Entry 7NZO (X-ray diffraction, 1.67 A resolution); this record covers chains AAA and BBB.

Chain AAA (and BBB):
Protein: D-lyxose/D-mannose family sugar isomerase
Source organism: Thermofilum sp. ex4484_79
Notes: chain BBB of this document is another copy of the same molecule, construct and numbering; everything in this record applies to it too
Reference sequence: A0A256XLS3 (A0A256XLS3_9CREN); residues 1-180 here = UniProt positions 1-180
Chain sequence (204 residues; numbered -23 to 180; the number before each row is that of its first residue; numbers below 1 keep their minus sign (Met-23 is residue -23)):
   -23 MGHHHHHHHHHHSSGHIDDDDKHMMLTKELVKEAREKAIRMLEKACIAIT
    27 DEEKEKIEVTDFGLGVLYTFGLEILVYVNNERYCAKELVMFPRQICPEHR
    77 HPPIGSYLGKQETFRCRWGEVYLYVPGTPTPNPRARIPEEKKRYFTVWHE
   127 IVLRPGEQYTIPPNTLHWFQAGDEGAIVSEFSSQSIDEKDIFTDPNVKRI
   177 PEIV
Unresolved in the structure: -23 to -1, 176-180 (chain BBB: -23 to -1, 178-180)
Sequence notes: initiating methionine (-23); expression tag (-22 to 0)
Ion coordination: Mn2+: His77, Glu88, His143
Curated features (UniProtKB/Swiss-Prot):
  - binding site (D-fructose): Lys62, Lys86, Glu156, Asp166, Arg175
  - binding site (Mn(2+)): His75, His77, Glu88, His143
Reported in the primary citation:
  - Mn2+ coordination: His75, His77, Glu88, His143
  - self-association interface (contacts with another copy of this molecule); pairs are residue here / residue on that copy: Cys22-Cys22 (disulfide), Ala61-Phe157
  - catalytic residues: His75, Lys86, Glu88 (proposed by the authors, not directly observed)

How chain AAA and chain BBB interact:
Disulfides between the chains: Cys22(AAA)-Cys22(BBB)
Residue-residue contacts - 57 pairs, chain AAA then chain BBB:
  Ala21(AAA) - Cys22(BBB)
  Cys22(AAA) - Ala21(BBB)
  Cys22(AAA) - Cys22(BBB)  disulfide
  Ile23(AAA) - Arg93(BBB)
  Ala24(AAA) - Arg91(BBB)  hydrogen bond (backbone-side chain)
  Ala24(AAA) - Pro131(BBB)  hydrophobic
  Ala24(AAA) - Gly132(BBB)
  Ile25(AAA) - Arg91(BBB)
  Thr26(AAA) - Gly132(BBB)
  Glu29(AAA) - Arg91(BBB)  salt bridge
  Tyr53(AAA) - Arg91(BBB)
  Tyr53(AAA) - Arg93(BBB)  hydrogen bond
  Tyr53(AAA) - Gln134(BBB)  hydrogen bond (backbone-side chain)
  Tyr53(AAA) - Phe157(BBB)  hydrophobic
  Val54(AAA) - Thr89(BBB)
  Asn56(AAA) - Gln87(BBB)
  Arg58(AAA) - Arg58(BBB)
  Arg58(AAA) - Tyr83(BBB)  hydrogen bond
  Arg58(AAA) - Gly85(BBB)  hydrogen bond (side chain-backbone)
  Arg58(AAA) - Gln87(BBB)
  Arg58(AAA) - Pro139(BBB)
  Arg58(AAA) - Ser159(BBB)  hydrogen bond
  Tyr59(AAA) - Gln87(BBB)  hydrogen bond
  Tyr59(AAA) - Glu88(BBB)
  Tyr59(AAA) - Thr89(BBB)  hydrogen bond
  Tyr59(AAA) - Thr136(BBB)
  Tyr59(AAA) - Phe157(BBB)
  Tyr59(AAA) - Ser158(BBB)
  Tyr59(AAA) - Ser159(BBB)
  Ala61(AAA) - Phe157(BBB)  hydrophobic
  Tyr83(AAA) - Arg58(BBB)  hydrogen bond
  Leu84(AAA) - Arg58(BBB)
  Gly85(AAA) - Arg58(BBB)  hydrogen bond (backbone-side chain)
  Gln87(AAA) - Asn56(BBB)
  Gln87(AAA) - Arg58(BBB)
  Gln87(AAA) - Tyr59(BBB)  hydrogen bond
  Glu88(AAA) - Tyr59(BBB)
  Thr89(AAA) - Val54(BBB)
  Thr89(AAA) - Tyr59(BBB)  hydrogen bond
  Arg91(AAA) - Ala24(BBB)  hydrogen bond (side chain-backbone)
  Arg91(AAA) - Ile25(BBB)
  Arg91(AAA) - Glu29(BBB)  salt bridge
  Arg91(AAA) - Tyr53(BBB)
  Arg93(AAA) - Ile23(BBB)
  Arg93(AAA) - Tyr53(BBB)  hydrogen bond
  Pro131(AAA) - Ala24(BBB)  hydrophobic
  Gly132(AAA) - Ala24(BBB)
  Gly132(AAA) - Thr26(BBB)
  Gln134(AAA) - Tyr53(BBB)  hydrogen bond (side chain-backbone)
  Thr136(AAA) - Tyr59(BBB)
  Pro139(AAA) - Arg58(BBB)
  Phe157(AAA) - Tyr53(BBB)  hydrophobic
  Phe157(AAA) - Tyr59(BBB)
  Phe157(AAA) - Ala61(BBB)  hydrophobic
  Ser158(AAA) - Tyr59(BBB)
  Ser159(AAA) - Arg58(BBB)  hydrogen bond
  Ser159(AAA) - Tyr59(BBB)
Also at the interface, not in a pair above, chain AAA (32 interface residues in all): Glu63, Lys86, Glu133
Also at the interface, not in a pair above, chain BBB (31 interface residues in all): Glu63, Leu84, Lys86

Overview:
32 residues of chain AAA and 31 residues of chain BBB are in contact, with 1 disulfide bond, 16 hydrogen bonds
and 2 salt bridges. Polar contacts include Glu29(AAA)-Arg91(BBB), Ala24(AAA)-Arg91(BBB) and
Tyr53(AAA)-Arg93(BBB). From the paper: catalytic residues His75(AAA), Lys86(AAA) and Glu88(AAA); Mn2+
coordination by His75(AAA), His77(AAA) and Glu88(AAA) among others.
Chain AAA and chain BBB are both D-lyxose/D-mannose family sugar isomerase (Thermofilum sp. ex4484_79); the
structure, D-lyxose isomerasefrom the hyperthermophilic archaeon Thermofilum sp, was determined by X-ray
diffraction together with 7NZP and 7NZQ from the same study.
